Entry 8E3V (X-ray diffraction, 2.00 A resolution); this record covers chains B and D of the 4 polymer chains in the assembly.

== Chain B (and D) ==
Protein: Nitrogenase molybdenum-iron protein beta chain
Organism: Azotobacter vinelandii DJ
Notes: EC 1.18.6.1; chain D of this document is another copy of the same molecule, construct and numbering; everything in this record applies to it too
UniProt: C1DGZ8 (C1DGZ8_AZOVD); residues 1-523 here = UniProt positions 1-523
Amino-acid sequence (523 residues; row label = number of the first residue in the row):
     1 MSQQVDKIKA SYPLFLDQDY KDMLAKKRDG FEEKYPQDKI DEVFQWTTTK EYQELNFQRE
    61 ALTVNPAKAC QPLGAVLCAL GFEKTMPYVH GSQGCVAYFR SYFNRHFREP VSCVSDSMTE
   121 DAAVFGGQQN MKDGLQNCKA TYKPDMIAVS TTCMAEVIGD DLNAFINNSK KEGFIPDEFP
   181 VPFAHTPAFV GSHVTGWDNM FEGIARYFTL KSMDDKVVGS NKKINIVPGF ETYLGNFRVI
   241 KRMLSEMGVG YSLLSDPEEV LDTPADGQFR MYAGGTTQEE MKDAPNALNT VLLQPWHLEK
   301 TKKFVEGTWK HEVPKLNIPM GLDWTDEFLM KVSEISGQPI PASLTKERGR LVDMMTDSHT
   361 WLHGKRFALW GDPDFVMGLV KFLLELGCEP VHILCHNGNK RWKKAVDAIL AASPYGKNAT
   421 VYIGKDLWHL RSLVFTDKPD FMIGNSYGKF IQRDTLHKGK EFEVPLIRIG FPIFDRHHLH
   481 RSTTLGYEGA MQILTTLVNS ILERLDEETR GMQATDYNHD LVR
Unresolved in the structure: 1
Sequence notes: engineered mutation A188 (Ser in C1DGZ8)
Bound ions: fe(8)-S(7) cluster Fe: C70, C95, C153 (shared with 3 residues of chain A); Fe ion site 1: R108, E109 (shared with D353(D), D357(D) of chain D); Fe ion site 2: D353, D357 (shared with R108(D), E109(D) of chain D)
Small-molecule neighbours: fe(8)-S(7) cluster (CLF): C70, P72, S92, G94, C95, Y98, F99, T152, C153, A188
From the paper describing this entry:
  - mutagenesis - S188A: decreased growth
  - mutagenesis - S188A (3.9 h): unchanged growth in response to 100% Fe
  - mutagenesis - S188A: unchanged expression in response to 100% Fe
  - mutagenesis - S188A: increased expression in response to 1% Fe
  - mutagenesis - S188A (<50% of wt): decreased catalytic activity on 1% Fe
  - mutagenesis - S188A: decreased catalytic activity on oxidized

== Chain B / chain D interface ==
Residue-residue contacts - 137 pairs, chain B then chain D:
  S11(B) - Y517(D)  hydrogen bond (backbone-side chain)
  S11(B) - N518(D)
  Y12(B) - E508(D)  hydrogen bond
  Y12(B) - T509(D)
  Y12(B) - T515(D)
  Y12(B) - Y517(D)
  Y12(B) - N518(D)
  F15(B) - Y517(D)
  L16(B) - A514(D)
  L16(B) - Y517(D)
  K34(B) - Q513(D)  hydrogen bond
  Q37(B) - Q513(D)  hydrogen bond
  R105(B) - V522(D)
  R108(B) - D357(D)
  R108(B) - R523(D)  hydrogen bond (side chain-backbone)
  E109(B) - D353(D)
  R238(B) - R350(D)
  E259(B) - K346(D)  salt bridge
  E259(B) - R350(D)  salt bridge
  D262(B) - R350(D)  salt bridge
  P264(B) - K346(D)
  P264(B) - G349(D)
  P264(B) - R350(D)
  A265(B) - G349(D)  hydrogen bond (backbone-backbone)
  A265(B) - V352(D)
  A265(B) - D353(D)
  K346(B) - E259(D)  salt bridge
  K346(B) - P264(D)
  G349(B) - P264(D)
  G349(B) - A265(D)  hydrogen bond (backbone-backbone)
  R350(B) - R238(D)
  R350(B) - E258(D)  salt bridge
  R350(B) - E259(D)  salt bridge
  R350(B) - D262(D)  salt bridge
  R350(B) - P264(D)
  V352(B) - A265(D)
  D353(B) - E109(D)
  D353(B) - A265(D)
  M354(B) - H478(D)
  M354(B) - R481(D)
  D357(B) - R108(D)
  D357(B) - H477(D)
  D357(B) - H478(D)
  S358(B) - H477(D)  hydrogen bond
  S358(B) - H478(D)  hydrogen bond
  W361(B) - H477(D)
  S446(B) - L521(D)
  Y447(B) - L521(D)  hydrophobic
  K449(B) - D506(D)  salt bridge
  K449(B) - H519(D)
  K449(B) - D520(D)  hydrogen bond (side chain-backbone)
  F450(B) - H519(D)
  F450(B) - L521(D)  hydrophobic
  Q452(B) - R510(D)
  R453(B) - R510(D)
  R453(B) - M512(D)
  R453(B) - D516(D)  salt bridge
  D454(B) - M512(D)
  L456(B) - R510(D)
  H457(B) - M512(D)
  E463(B) - R510(D)  salt bridge
  R468(B) - D506(D)  salt bridge
  F474(B) - L521(D)
  F474(B) - V522(D)
  F474(B) - R523(D)  hydrogen bond (backbone-backbone)
  D475(B) - L502(D)
  D475(B) - D506(D)
  D475(B) - L521(D)
  D475(B) - R523(D)
  R476(B) - N499(D)
  R476(B) - L502(D)
  R476(B) - E503(D)
  R476(B) - D506(D)  salt bridge
  H477(B) - D357(D)
  H477(B) - S358(D)  hydrogen bond
  H477(B) - W361(D)
  H477(B) - T495(D)
  H477(B) - V498(D)
  H477(B) - N499(D)  hydrogen bond (backbone-side chain)
  H477(B) - L502(D)
  H477(B) - R523(D)  hydrogen bond (side chain-backbone)
  H478(B) - M354(D)
  H478(B) - D357(D)
  H478(B) - S358(D)  hydrogen bond
  H478(B) - L494(D)
  L479(B) - N499(D)
  R481(B) - M354(D)
  M491(B) - R481(D)
  L494(B) - H478(D)
  T495(B) - H477(D)
  T495(B) - H478(D)
  V498(B) - H477(D)
  N499(B) - R476(D)
  N499(B) - H477(D)  hydrogen bond (side chain-backbone)
  N499(B) - L479(D)
  L502(B) - D475(D)
  L502(B) - R476(D)
  L502(B) - H477(D)
  E503(B) - R476(D)
  E503(B) - E503(D)
  D506(B) - K449(D)  salt bridge
  D506(B) - R468(D)  salt bridge
  D506(B) - D475(D)
  D506(B) - R476(D)  salt bridge
  E508(B) - Y12(D)  hydrogen bond
  T509(B) - Y12(D)
  R510(B) - Q452(D)  hydrogen bond
  R510(B) - R453(D)
  R510(B) - L456(D)
  R510(B) - E463(D)  salt bridge
  M512(B) - R453(D)  hydrogen bond
  M512(B) - D454(D)
  M512(B) - H457(D)
  Q513(B) - K34(D)  hydrogen bond
  Q513(B) - Q37(D)  hydrogen bond
  A514(B) - L16(D)
  D516(B) - R453(D)
  Y517(B) - S11(D)  hydrogen bond (side chain-backbone)
  Y517(B) - Y12(D)
  Y517(B) - F15(D)
  Y517(B) - L16(D)
  N518(B) - S11(D)  hydrogen bond
  N518(B) - Y12(D)
  H519(B) - K449(D)
  H519(B) - F450(D)
  D520(B) - K449(D)  hydrogen bond (backbone-side chain)
  L521(B) - S446(D)
  L521(B) - Y447(D)  hydrophobic
  L521(B) - F450(D)  hydrophobic
  L521(B) - F474(D)
  L521(B) - D475(D)  hydrogen bond (backbone-backbone)
  V522(B) - R105(D)
  V522(B) - F474(D)
  R523(B) - R108(D)  hydrogen bond (backbone-side chain)
  R523(B) - F474(D)  hydrogen bond (backbone-backbone)
  R523(B) - D475(D)
  R523(B) - H477(D)  hydrogen bond (backbone-side chain)
Also at the interface, not in a pair above, chain B (68 interface residues in all): P13, E258, T263, L505, T515
Also at the interface, not in a pair above, chain D (69 interface residues in all): P13, I40, T263, M491, L505

== Summary ==
68 residues of chain B and 69 residues of chain D are in contact, with 28 hydrogen bonds and 16 salt bridges.
Polar pairs include E259(B)-K346(D), E259(B)-R350(D) and D262(B)-R350(D). Chain B binds fe(8)-S(7) cluster.
The paper reports that S188A of chain B reduces growth; S188A of chain B increases expression in response to
1% Fe.
Both chains are Nitrogenase molybdenum-iron protein beta chain (Azotobacter vinelandii DJ). Entry 8E3V
(Cobalt-reconstituted nitrogenase MoFeP mutant S188A from Azotobacter vinelandii after IDS oxidation) was
determined by X-ray diffraction together with 8E3T and 8E3U from the same study.
